Entry 6KKM (X-ray diffraction, 3.00 A resolution); this record covers chains A and C of the 8 polymer chains in the assembly.

[Chain A (and C)]
Molecule: Ribulose bisphosphate carboxylase large chain
Organism: Nostoc sp. (strain PCC 7120 / SAG 25.82 / UTEX 2576)
Notes: EC 4.1.1.39; chain C of this document is another copy of the same molecule, construct and numbering; everything in this record applies to it too
UniProtKB: P00879 (RBL_NOSS1); residue numbers follow UniProt; this construct covers 1-476
Chain sequence (491 residues; row label = number of the first residue in the row; numbers below 1 keep their minus sign (Met-14 is residue -14)):
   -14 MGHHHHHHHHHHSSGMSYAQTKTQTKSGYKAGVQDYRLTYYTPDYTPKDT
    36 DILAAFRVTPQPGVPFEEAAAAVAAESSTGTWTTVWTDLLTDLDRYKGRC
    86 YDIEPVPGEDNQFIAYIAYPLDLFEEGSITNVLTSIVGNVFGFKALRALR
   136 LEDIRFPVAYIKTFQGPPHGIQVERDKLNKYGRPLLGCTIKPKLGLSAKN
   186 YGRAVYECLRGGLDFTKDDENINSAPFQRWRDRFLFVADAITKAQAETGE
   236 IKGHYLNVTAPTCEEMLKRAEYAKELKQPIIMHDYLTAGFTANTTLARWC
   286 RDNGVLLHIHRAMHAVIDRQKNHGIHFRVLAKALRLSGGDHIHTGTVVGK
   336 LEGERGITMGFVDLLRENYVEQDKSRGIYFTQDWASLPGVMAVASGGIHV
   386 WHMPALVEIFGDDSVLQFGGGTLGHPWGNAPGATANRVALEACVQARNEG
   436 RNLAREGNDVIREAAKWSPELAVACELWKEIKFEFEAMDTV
Disordered / not traced: -14 to 22, 474-476 (chain C: -14 to 21, 474-476)
Sequence notes: expression tag (-14 to 0)
UniProt features mapped onto this chain:
  - active site (Proton acceptor): Lys176, His295
  - binding site (substrate): Asn124, Thr174, Lys178, Arg296, His328, Ser380
  - binding site (Mg(2+)): Lys202, Asp204, Glu205
  - site: Lys335 (Transition state stabilizer)
  - modified residue: Lys202 (N6-carboxylysine)
Disulfide bonds: Cys173-Cys193

[Interface between chain A and chain C]
Pairs across the interface (16; chain A residue first):
  Ser182(A) with Gln157(C); Asp161(C)
  Lys184(A) with Asp161(C), hydrogen bond (side chain-backbone); Asn164(C)
  Arg188(A) with Tyr166(C), hydrogen bond
  Pro211(A) with Lys147(C)
  Arg214(A) with Arg286(C)
  Arg216(A) with Arg286(C); Asp287(C), hydrogen bond (side chain-backbone); Asn288(C); Gly289(C)
  Asp217(A) with His154(C); Val158(C)
  Leu220(A) with Lys162(C)
  Phe221(A) with Asp161(C); Lys162(C)
Interface residues without a listed pair, chain A (10 interface residues in all): Lys253
Interface residues without a listed pair, chain C (13 interface residues in all): Ser371

[Overview]
Chain A and chain C form an interface of 10 and 13 residues respectively, with 3 hydrogen bonds. Among the
polar pairs are Lys184(A)-Asp161(C), Arg188(A)-Tyr166(C) and Arg216(A)-Asp287(C).
Both chains are Ribulose bisphosphate carboxylase large chain (Nostoc sp. (strain PCC 7120 / SAG 25.82 / UTEX
2576)). Entry 6KKM (Crystal structure of RbcL-Raf1 complex from Anabaena sp. PCC 7120) was determined by X-ray
diffraction, deposited together with 6LRS and 6LRR.
